Entry 6NAK (X-ray diffraction, 3.14 A resolution); this record covers chains G and E of the 6 polymer chains in the assembly.

== Chain G ==
Protein: tRNA N6-adenosine threonylcarbamoyltransferase
From: Thermotoga maritima MSB8
Notes: EC 2.3.1.234
UniProtKB: Q9WXZ2 (TSAD_THEMA); numbering as in UniProt (aligned over 1-327)
Chain sequence (327 residues; row label = number of the first residue in the row):
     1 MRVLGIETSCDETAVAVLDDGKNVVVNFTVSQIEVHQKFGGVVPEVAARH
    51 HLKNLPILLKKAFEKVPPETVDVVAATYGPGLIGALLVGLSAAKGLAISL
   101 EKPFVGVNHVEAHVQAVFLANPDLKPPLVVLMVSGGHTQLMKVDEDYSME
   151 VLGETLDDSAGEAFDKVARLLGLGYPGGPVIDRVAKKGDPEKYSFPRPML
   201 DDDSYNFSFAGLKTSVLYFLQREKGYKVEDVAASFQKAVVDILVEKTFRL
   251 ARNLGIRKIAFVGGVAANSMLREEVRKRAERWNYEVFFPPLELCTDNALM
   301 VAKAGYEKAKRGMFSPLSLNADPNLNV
Disordered / not traced: 39-44
Curated features (UniProtKB/Swiss-Prot):
  - binding site (Fe cation): His109, His113, Asp296
  - binding site (substrate): Met132 to Gly136, Asp165, Gly178, Asp182, Asn268
Ion coordination: Zn2+ near His113 (its only coordinating residue here)
Ligand contacts:
  - AMP-CPP (APC; diphosphomethylphosphonic acid adenosyl ester): Lys166, Ala210, Gly211, Lys213, Thr214, Tyr218
  - threonylcarbamoyladenylate (TXA): His113, Met132, Ser134, Gly135, Gly136, His137, Gly161, Phe164, Asp165, Gly177, Gly178, Pro179, Asp182, Gly263, Gly264, Val265, Ala267, Asn268
From the paper describing this entry:
  - catalytic residues: Cys10 (proposed by the authors, not directly observed)

== Chain E ==
Protein: TsaE
From: Thermotoga maritima MSB8
UniProtKB: R4NRX5 (R4NRX5_THEMA); residues -7 to 161 here correspond to UniProt positions 2-170 (UniProt number = residue number + 9)
Chain sequence (184 residues; numbered -22 to 161; the number before each row is that of its first residue; numbers below 1 keep their minus sign (Met-22 is residue -22)):
   -22 MGHHHHHHENLYFQGYNTVEEQKMRHLRFENLTEEQLKRLAKILTENLKG
    28 GEVVILSGNLGAGKTTFVKGMIRAIGLDEKMVKSPTFTLMNVYPGLKTIY
    78 HLDLYRLQDTDFLSLDVEDILEDEDGIMVVEWGDLFDGFWPEDSIKVKIE
   128 IADESHRNVEILIPEEVNFLVEKIERYRKELQNT
Disordered / not traced: -22 to -1, 161
Differences from the reference sequence: expression tag (-22 to -8)
Ion coordination: Mg2+: Thr42, Glu108 (together with AMP-CPP)
Ligand contacts: AMP-CPP (APC; diphosphomethylphosphonic acid adenosyl ester): Leu9, Thr10, Glu11, Leu14, Asn36, Leu37, Gly38, Ala39, Gly40, Lys41, Thr42, Thr43, Ser61, Asp80, Glu108, Trp109, Glu131, Ser132, His133, Arg134

== How chain G and chain E interact ==
Contacting residue pairs - 33 pairs, chain G then chain E:
  Asp11(G) - Gln85(E)
  Arg49(G) - Asp86(E)
  His50(G) - Asp86(E)  salt bridge
  His50(G) - Asp88(E)  salt bridge
  Leu82(G) - Thr65(E)
  Gly135(G) - Phe64(E)
  Gly136(G) - Phe64(E)
  Glu154(G) - Lys60(E)  salt bridge
  Thr155(G) - Lys60(E)
  Leu156(G) - Lys46(E)
  Leu156(G) - Val59(E)
  Leu156(G) - Lys60(E)
  Asp157(G) - Lys60(E)
  Asp157(G) - Ser61(E)  hydrogen bond (backbone-backbone)
  Asp158(G) - Ser61(E)
  Glu162(G) - Ser61(E)  hydrogen bond
  Glu162(G) - Thr63(E)
  Glu162(G) - Phe64(E)
  Lys166(G) - Leu37(E)
  Lys166(G) - Thr63(E)  hydrogen bond
  Lys166(G) - Tyr82(E)
  Arg169(G) - Leu37(E)
  Arg169(G) - Tyr82(E)  hydrogen bond
  Leu170(G) - Leu37(E)  hydrophobic
  Tyr175(G) - Arg83(E)  hydrogen bond
  Thr214(G) - Arg134(E)
  Leu217(G) - Leu37(E)
  Leu217(G) - Ile128(E)  hydrophobic
  Tyr218(G) - Ile128(E)  hydrophobic
  Tyr218(G) - Asp130(E)
  Tyr218(G) - Glu131(E)  hydrogen bond (side chain-backbone)
  Tyr218(G) - Arg134(E)  hydrogen bond
  Arg222(G) - Glu131(E)  salt bridge
Other interface residues (no listed pair), chain G (23 interface residues in all): Ser159, Gly161, Asp165
Other interface residues (no listed pair), chain E (22 interface residues in all): Gly38, Lys57, Leu66, Met67, Phe89

== Overview ==
Chain G and chain E form an interface of 23 and 22 residues respectively; the contacts include 7 hydrogen
bonds and 4 salt bridges. Polar contacts include His50(G)-Asp86(E), His50(G)-Asp88(E) and Glu154(G)-Lys60(E).
AMP-CPP is bound between chain G and chain E. Chain G binds threonylcarbamoyladenylate. From the paper: the
catalytic residue Cys10(G).
Chain G is tRNA N6-adenosine threonylcarbamoyltransferase and chain E is TsaE, both from Thermotoga maritima
MSB8; the structure, BACTERIAL PROTEIN COMPLEX TM BDE complex, was determined by X-ray diffraction (same
publication as 6NBJ).
